PDB entry 1AFE | X-ray diffraction, 2.00 A resolution | chains H and I of the 3 polymer chains in the assembly

# Chain H
Name: Alpha-thrombin (large subunit)
Source organism: Homo sapiens
Notes: EC 3.4.21.5
UniProtKB: P00734 (THRB_HUMAN); the construct lacks a stretch of the UniProt sequence and is renumbered around it, so the offset changes along the chain: 16-36 = UniProt 364-384; 37-60 = UniProt 386-409; 61-77 = UniProt 419-435; 78-97 = UniProt 437-456; 7 more segments
Amino-acid sequence (259 residues; numbered 16 to 247 plus 29 insertion-coded residues; 2 numbers in that range are skipped by the numbering (no residue carries them; nothing is unmodelled there); the number before each row is that of its first residue; a row labelled like 60A-60I holds insertion residues (60A, then the next letters in order)):
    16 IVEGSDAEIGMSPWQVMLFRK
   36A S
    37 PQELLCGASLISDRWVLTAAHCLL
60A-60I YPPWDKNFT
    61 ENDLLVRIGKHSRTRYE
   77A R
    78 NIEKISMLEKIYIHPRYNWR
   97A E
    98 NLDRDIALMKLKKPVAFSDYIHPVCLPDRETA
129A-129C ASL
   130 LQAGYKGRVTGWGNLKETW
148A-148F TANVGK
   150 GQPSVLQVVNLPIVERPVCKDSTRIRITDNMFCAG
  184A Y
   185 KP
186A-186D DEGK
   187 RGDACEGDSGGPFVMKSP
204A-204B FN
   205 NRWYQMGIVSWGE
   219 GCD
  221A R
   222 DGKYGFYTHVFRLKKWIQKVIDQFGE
Not modelled in the structure: 148A-148F
Swiss-Prot annotation at these positions:
  - region: Ala183 to Val200 (High affinity receptor-binding region which is also known as the TP508 peptide)
  - active site (Charge relay system): His57, Asp102, Ser195
  - glycosylation: Asn60G (N-linked (GlcNAc...) (complex) asparagine)
Disulfides: Cys42-Cys58, Cys168-Cys182, Cys191-Cys220
Glycans and other covalent adducts: N-acetylglucosamine (NAG) linked to Asn60G
Small-molecule neighbours: ALZ (2-[n'-(4-amino-butyl)-hydrazinocarbonyl]-pyrrolidine-1-carboxylic acid benzyl ester): His57, Tyr60A, Trp60D, Leu99, Ile174, Asp189, Ala190, Cys191, Glu192, Ser195, Val213, Ser214, Trp215, Gly216, Glu217, Gly219, Cys220

# Chain I
Name: Hirugen
Source organism: Hirudo medicinalis
UniProtKB: P28501 (ITHA_HIRME); numbering as in UniProt (aligned over 55-64)
Amino-acid sequence (10 residues; each row starts with the number of its first residue):
    55 DFEEIPEEYL
Modified positions: Tyr63 (o-sulfo-l-tyrosine; TYS)

# How chain H and chain I interact
Pairs across the interface (21; chain H residue first):
  Phe34(H) - Phe56(I)  hydrophobic
  Gln38(H) - Phe56(I)
  Gln38(H) - Ile59(I)
  Gln38(H) - Leu64(I)
  Leu40(H) - Phe56(I)  hydrophobic
  Leu65(H) - Tyr63(I)
  Arg67(H) - Ile59(I)
  Arg73(H) - Asp55(I)  salt bridge
  Arg73(H) - Phe56(I)
  Thr74(H) - Asp55(I)
  Thr74(H) - Phe56(I)
  Thr74(H) - Glu57(I)  hydrogen bond (backbone-backbone)
  Arg75(H) - Glu57(I)
  Tyr76(H) - Glu57(I)  hydrogen bond (backbone-side chain)
  Tyr76(H) - Glu58(I)
  Tyr76(H) - Pro60(I)
  Tyr76(H) - Tyr63(I)
  Glu80(H) - Tyr63(I)
  Lys81(H) - Tyr63(I)
  Ile82(H) - Tyr63(I)
  Met84(H) - Tyr63(I)
Also at the interface, not in a pair above, chain H (16 interface residues in all): Met32, Lys36, Glu39
Also at the interface, not in a pair above, chain I (9 interface residues in all): Glu62

# Overview
16 residues of chain H face 9 of chain I across their interface; the contacts include 2 hydrogen bonds and 1
salt bridge. Among the polar pairs are Arg73(H)-Asp55(I), Tyr76(H)-Glu57(I) and Thr74(H)-Glu57(I). Chain H
binds compound ALZ. Covalently linked N-acetylglucosamine: at Asn60G(H).
Here chain H is Alpha-thrombin (large subunit) (Homo sapiens) and chain I is Hirugen (Hirudo medicinalis).
Entry 1AFE (Human alpha-thrombin inhibition by cbz-pro-azalys-onp) was determined by X-ray diffraction (same
publication as 1AE8).
